PDB entry 8OEL | electron microscopy, 8.24 A resolution (very low resolution: no residue pairs are listed; an interface is given only as per-side residue counts) | chains C and D of the 7 polymer chains in the assembly

[Chain C]
Protein: RPA14 subunit of the hetero-oligomeric complex involved in homologous recombination
Organism: Pyrococcus abyssi
UniProt: Q9V1Z0 (Q9V1Z0_PYRAB); numbering as in UniProt (aligned over 2-117)
Amino-acid sequence (122 residues; each row starts with the number of its first residue; numbers below 1 keep their minus sign (Gly-4 is residue -4)):
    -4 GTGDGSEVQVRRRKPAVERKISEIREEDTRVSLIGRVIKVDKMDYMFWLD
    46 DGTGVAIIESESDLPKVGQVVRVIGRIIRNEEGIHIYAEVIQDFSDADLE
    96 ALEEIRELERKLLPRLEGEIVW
Disordered / not traced: -4 to 4
Sequence notes: expression tag (-4 to 1)

[Chain D]
Protein: Replication factor A
Organism: Pyrococcus abyssi
UniProt: G8ZHS0 (G8ZHS0_PYRAB); residue numbers follow UniProt; this construct covers 3-358
Amino-acid sequence (358 residues; numbered 1 to 358; the number before each row is that of its first residue):
     1 MSVLTKDRIIEIIERKTGMSREEIEEEIRKIMEEDPYLSEQGAAALLAER
    51 LGIDLIEKEEVSLMRISELYPGMDPREVNVVGRVLKKYPPREYTRKDGSV
   101 GRVASLIIYDDSGRARVVLWDAKVSEYYNKIEVGDVIKVLDAQVKESLSG
   151 LPELHINFRARIILNPDDPRVEMIPPLEEVRVATYTRKKIKDIEAGDRFV
   201 EVRGTIAKVYRVLTYDACPECKKKVDYDEGLGVWICPEHGEVQPIKMTIL
   251 DFGLDDGTGYIRVTLFGDDAEELLGVSPEEIAEKIKELEESGLTTKEAAR
   301 KLAEDEFYNIIGREIVVRGNVIEDRFLGLILRASSWEDVDYRREIERIKE
   351 ELEKLGVM
Disordered / not traced: 1-61, 175-185
Sequence notes: initiating methionine (1); expression tag (2)
Ion coordination: Zn2+: Cys218, Cys221, Cys236, His239

[Interface between chain C and chain D]
At this resolution (8 A) residue pairs are not listed: 11 residues of chain C and 14 of chain D lie at the interface.

[Overview]
Chain C and chain D form an interface of 11 and 14 residues respectively. Cys218(D), Cys221(D), Cys236(D) and
His239(D) coordinate Zn2+.
Here chain C is RPA14 subunit of the hetero-oligomeric complex involved in homologous recombination and chain
D is Replication factor A, both from Pyrococcus abyssi. Entry 8OEL (Condensed RPA-DNA nucleoprotein filament)
was determined by electron microscopy together with 8AAJ, 8AAS, 8C5Y, 8C5Z and 8OEJ from the same study.
